1IW7 - chains A and C of the 6 polymer chains in the assembly; structure by X-ray diffraction, 2.60 A resolution.

# Chain A
Molecule: RNA polymerase alpha subunit
Source organism: Thermus thermophilus
Notes: EC 2.7.7.6
UniProtKB: Q9Z9H6 (RPOA_THETH); numbering as in UniProt (aligned over 1-315)
Sequence (315 residues; each row starts with the number of its first residue):
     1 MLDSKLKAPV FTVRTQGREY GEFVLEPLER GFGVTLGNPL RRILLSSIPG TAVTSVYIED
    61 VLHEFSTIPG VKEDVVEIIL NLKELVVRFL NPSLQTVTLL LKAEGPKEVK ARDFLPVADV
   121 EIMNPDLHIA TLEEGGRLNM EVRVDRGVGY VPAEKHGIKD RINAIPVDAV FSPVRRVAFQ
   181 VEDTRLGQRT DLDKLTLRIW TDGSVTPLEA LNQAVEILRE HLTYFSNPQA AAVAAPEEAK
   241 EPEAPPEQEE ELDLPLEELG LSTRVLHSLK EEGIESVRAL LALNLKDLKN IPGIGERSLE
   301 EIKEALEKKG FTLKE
Disordered / not traced: 230-315
Ion coordination: Mg2+ site 1 near Lys-7 (its only coordinating residue here); Mg2+ site 2: Arg-30 (shared with 1 residue of chain B); Mg2+ site 3 near Thr-51 (its only coordinating residue here); Mg2+ site 4 near Asp-60 (its only coordinating residue here); Mg2+ site 5: Asn-91, Pro-92, Leu-94; Mg2+ site 6: Arg-112 (shared with 1 residue of chain D); Mg2+ site 7 near Asp-119 (its only coordinating residue here); Mg2+ site 8 near Arg-161 (its only coordinating residue here); Mg2+ site 9 near Gln-188 (its only coordinating residue here); Mg2+ site 10 near Glu-216 (its only coordinating residue here)

# Chain C
Molecule: RNA polymerase beta subunit
Source organism: Thermus thermophilus
Notes: EC 2.7.7.6
Sequence (1119 residues; row label = number of the first residue in the row):
     1 MEIKRFGRIR EVIPLPPLTE IQVESYRRAL QADVPPEKRE NVGIQAAFRE TFPIEEEDKG
    61 KGGLVLDFLE YRLGEPPFPQ DECREKDLTY QAPLYARLQL IHKDTGLIKE DEVFLGHIPL
   121 MTEDGSFIIN GADRVIVSQI HRSPGVYFTP DPARPGRYIA SIIPLPKRGP WIDLEVEPNG
   181 VVSMKVNKRK FPLVLLLRVL GYDQETLARE LGAYGELVQG LMDESVFAMR PEEALIRLFT
   241 LLRPGDPPKR DKAVAYVYGL IADPRRYDLG EAGRYKAEEK LGIRLSGRTL ARFEDGEFKD
   301 EVFLPTLRYL FALTAGVPGH EVDDIDHLGN RRIRTVGELM TDQFRVGLAR LARGVRERML
   361 MGSEDSLTPA KLVNSRPLEA AIREFFSRSQ LSQFKDETNP LSSLRHKRRI SALGPGGLTR
   421 ERAGFDVRDV HRTHYGRICP VETPEGANIG LITSLAAYAR VDELGFIRTP YRRVVGGVVT
   481 DEVVYMTATE EDRYTIAQAN TPLEGNRIAA ERVVARRKGE PVIVSPEEVE FMDVSPKQVF
   541 SVNTNLIPFL EHDDANRALM GSNMQTQAVP LIRAQAPVVM TGLEERVVRD SLAALYAEED
   601 GEVAKVDGNR IVVRYEDGRL VEYPLRRFYR SNQGTALDQR PRVVVGQRVR KGDLLADGPA
   661 SENGFLALGQ NVLVAIMPFD GYNFEDAIVI SEELLKRDFY TSIHIERYEI EARDTKLGPE
   721 RITRDIPHLS EAALRDLDEE GVVRIGAEVK PGDILVGRTS FKGESEPTPE ERLLRSIFGE
   781 KARDVKDTSL RVPPGEGGIV VRTVRLRRGD PGVELKPGVR EVVRVYVAQK RKLQVGDKLA
   841 NRHGNKGVVA KILPVEDMPH LPDGTPVDVI LNPLGVPSRM NLGQILETHL GLAGYFLGQR
   901 YISPIFDGAK EPEIKELLAQ AFEVYFGKRK GEGFGVDKRE VEVLRRAEKL GLVTPGKTPE
   961 EQLKELFLQG KVVLYDGRTG EPIEGPIVVG QMFIMKLYHM VEDKMHARST GPYSLITQQP
  1021 LGGKAQFGGQ RFGEMEVWAL EAYGAAHTLQ EMLTLKSDDI EGRNAAYEAI IKGEDVPEPS
  1081 VPESFRVLVK ELQALALDVQ TLDEKDNPVD IFEGLASKR
Ion coordination: Mg2+ site 1 near Arg-10 (its only coordinating residue here); Mg2+ site 2 near Lys-103 (its only coordinating residue here); Mg2+ site 3: Glu-175, Lys-185; Mg2+ site 4 near Asn-187 (its only coordinating residue here); Mg2+ site 5 near Gln-204 (its only coordinating residue here); Mg2+ site 6 near Glu-210 (its only coordinating residue here); Mg2+ site 7 near Glu-216 (its only coordinating residue here); Mg2+ site 8: Phe-239, Asp-246; Mg2+ site 9 near Asp-268 (its only coordinating residue here); Mg2+ site 10 near Asp-426 (its only coordinating residue here); Mg2+ site 11: Val-474, Gly-476; Mg2+ site 12 near Asp-481 (its only coordinating residue here); 13 more Mg2+ sites not listed

# Interface between chain A and chain C
Residue-residue contacts (80):
  Arg-14(A) / Phe-934(C)
  Glu-22(A) / Glu-932(C)
  Glu-22(A) / Phe-934(C)
  Val-34(A) / Arg-939(C)
  Val-34(A) / Gly-980(C)
  Asn-38(A) / His-860(C)
  Asn-38(A) / Arg-978(C)
  Asn-38(A) / Thr-979(C)
  Asn-38(A) / Gly-980(C)  hydrogen bond (side chain-backbone)
  Arg-41(A) / His-860(C)  hydrogen bond
  Arg-41(A) / Gly-864(C)
  Arg-41(A) / Pro-866(C)
  Arg-42(A) / Glu-856(C)  hydrogen bond (side chain-backbone)
  Arg-42(A) / Asp-857(C)  salt bridge
  Arg-42(A) / Gly-977(C)  hydrogen bond (side chain-backbone)
  Arg-42(A) / Arg-978(C)
  Ser-46(A) / Glu-856(C)
  Leu-62(A) / Gly-746(C)
  His-63(A) / Ile-745(C)
  His-63(A) / Val-801(C)
  Phe-65(A) / Phe-628(C)
  Phe-65(A) / Ile-703(C)  hydrophobic
  Phe-65(A) / Ile-799(C)  hydrophobic
  Phe-65(A) / Ala-828(C)  hydrophobic
  Thr-67(A) / Gly-608(C)  hydrogen bond (side chain-backbone)
  Thr-67(A) / Asn-609(C)  hydrogen bond (side chain-backbone)
  Thr-67(A) / Arg-627(C)
  Ile-68(A) / Gly-608(C)
  Pro-69(A) / Asp-607(C)
  Gly-70(A) / Asp-607(C)  hydrogen bond (backbone-side chain)
  Val-71(A) / Val-606(C)
  Val-71(A) / Asp-607(C)
  Val-71(A) / Gly-608(C)  hydrogen bond (backbone-backbone)
  Lys-72(A) / Val-606(C)  hydrogen bond (backbone-backbone)
  Lys-72(A) / Asp-607(C)
  Lys-72(A) / Gly-608(C)  hydrogen bond (backbone-backbone)
  Lys-72(A) / Pro-641(C)
  Lys-72(A) / Val-643(C)  hydrogen bond (side chain-backbone)
  Lys-72(A) / Val-644(C)
  Asp-74(A) / Arg-640(C)  salt bridge
  Glu-77(A) / Arg-640(C)  salt bridge
  Leu-80(A) / Arg-573(C)
  Leu-80(A) / Asp-698(C)
  Lys-83(A) / Asp-698(C)  salt bridge
  Glu-133(A) / Lys-605(C)
  Glu-133(A) / Val-606(C)  hydrogen bond (side chain-backbone)
  Glu-133(A) / Asp-607(C)  hydrogen bond (side chain-backbone)
  Glu-133(A) / Arg-610(C)  salt bridge
  Tyr-150(A) / Leu-695(C)  hydrogen bond (side chain-backbone)
  Tyr-150(A) / Lys-696(C)
  Tyr-150(A) / Lys-832(C)  hydrogen bond
  Pro-152(A) / Lys-832(C)
  Glu-154(A) / Lys-832(C)  salt bridge
  Ile-162(A) / Arg-744(C)
  Asp-168(A) / Asp-698(C)
  Asp-168(A) / Lys-830(C)  salt bridge
  Val-170(A) / Lys-696(C)
  Arg-176(A) / Asp-863(C)  salt bridge
  Val-177(A) / Gly-864(C)
  Ala-178(A) / Gly-864(C)
  Phe-179(A) / His-860(C)
  Phe-179(A) / Pro-862(C)
  Gln-180(A) / Arg-929(C)
  Gln-180(A) / Phe-934(C)
  Gln-180(A) / Gly-935(C)
  Gln-180(A) / Asp-937(C)
  Val-181(A) / Val-936(C)
  Val-181(A) / Asp-937(C)  hydrogen bond (backbone-side chain)
  Val-181(A) / Lys-938(C)  hydrogen bond (backbone-backbone)
  Glu-182(A) / Gly-933(C)
  Glu-182(A) / Phe-934(C)
  Glu-182(A) / Gly-935(C)  hydrogen bond (side chain-backbone)
  Glu-182(A) / Val-936(C)
  Asp-183(A) / Val-936(C)
  Asp-191(A) / Lys-938(C)
  Leu-192(A) / Lys-938(C)
  Asp-193(A) / Lys-938(C)  salt bridge
  Thr-196(A) / Phe-934(C)
  Arg-198(A) / Glu-932(C)  salt bridge
  Arg-198(A) / Phe-934(C)
Other interface residues (no listed pair), chain A (48 interface residues in all): Val-24, Gly-31, Leu-45, Glu-64, Ser-66, Glu-73, Val-76, Thr-131
Other interface residues (no listed pair), chain C (50 interface residues in all): Arg-642, Glu-692, Val-800, Val-855, Thr-865

# Overview
The interface between chain A and chain C involves 48 residues on one side and 50 on the other; the contacts
include 18 hydrogen bonds and 10 salt bridges. Polar pairs include Arg-42(A)/Asp-857(C), Asp-74(A)/Arg-640(C)
and Glu-77(A)/Arg-640(C).
Chain A is RNA polymerase alpha subunit and chain C is RNA polymerase beta subunit, both from Thermus
thermophilus; the structure, Crystal structure of the RNA polymerase holoenzyme from Thermus thermophilus at
2.6A resolution, was determined by X-ray diffraction.
